PDB entry 9ASB | electron microscopy, 3.40 A resolution | chains Q and R of the 5 polymer chains in the assembly

Chain Q (and R):
Name: Isoform 1 of Extracellular calcium-sensing receptor
From: Homo sapiens
Notes: chain R of this document is another copy of the same molecule, construct and numbering; everything in this record applies to it too
UniProt: P41180 (CASR_HUMAN); the construct has insertions or renumbered stretches relative to UniProt, so the offset changes along the chain: -7 to 11 = UniProt 1-19; 20-903 = UniProt 20-903
Sequence (911 residues; each row starts with the number of its first residue; numbers below 1 keep their minus sign (Met-7 is residue -7)):
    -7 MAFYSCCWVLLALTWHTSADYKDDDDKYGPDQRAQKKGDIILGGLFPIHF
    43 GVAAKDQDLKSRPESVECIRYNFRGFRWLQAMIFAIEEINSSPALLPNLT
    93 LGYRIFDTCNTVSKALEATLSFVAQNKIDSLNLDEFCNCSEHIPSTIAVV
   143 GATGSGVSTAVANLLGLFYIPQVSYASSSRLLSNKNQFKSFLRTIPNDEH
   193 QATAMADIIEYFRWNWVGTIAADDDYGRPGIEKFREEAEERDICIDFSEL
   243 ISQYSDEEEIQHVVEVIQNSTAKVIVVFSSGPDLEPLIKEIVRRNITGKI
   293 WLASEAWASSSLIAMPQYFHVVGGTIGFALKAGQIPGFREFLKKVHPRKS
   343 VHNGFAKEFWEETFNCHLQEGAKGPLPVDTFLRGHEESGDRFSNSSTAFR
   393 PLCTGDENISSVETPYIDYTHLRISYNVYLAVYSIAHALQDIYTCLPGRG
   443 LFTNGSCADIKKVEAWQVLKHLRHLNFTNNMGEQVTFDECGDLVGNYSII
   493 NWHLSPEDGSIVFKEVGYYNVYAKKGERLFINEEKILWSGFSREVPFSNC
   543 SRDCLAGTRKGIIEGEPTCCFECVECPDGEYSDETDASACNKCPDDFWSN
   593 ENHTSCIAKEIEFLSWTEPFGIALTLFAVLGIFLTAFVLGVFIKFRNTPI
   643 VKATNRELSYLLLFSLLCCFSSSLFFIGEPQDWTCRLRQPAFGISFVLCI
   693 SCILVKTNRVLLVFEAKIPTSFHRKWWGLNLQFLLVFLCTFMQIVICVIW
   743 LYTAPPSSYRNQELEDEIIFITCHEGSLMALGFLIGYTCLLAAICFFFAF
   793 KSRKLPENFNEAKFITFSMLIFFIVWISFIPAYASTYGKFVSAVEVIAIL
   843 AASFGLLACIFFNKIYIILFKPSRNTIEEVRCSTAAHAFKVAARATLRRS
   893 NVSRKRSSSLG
Unresolved in the structure: -7 to 20, 125-132, 361-391, 709-718, 874-903 (chain R: -7 to 20, 125-131, 361-391, 868-903)
Sequence notes: insertion (12-19)
UniProt features mapped onto this chain:
  - region: Phe637 to Arg648 (Intracellular loop 1 (ICL1)), Thr699 to Asn722 (Intracellular loop 2 (ICL2)), Phe790 to Lys805 (Intracellular loop 3 (ICL3)), Ala880 to Ser900 (Interaction with RNF19A), Arg890 to Arg898 (Arginine-rich retention motif)
  - binding site (phosphate): Arg66 to Trp70, Arg415 to Ser417
  - binding site (Ca(2+)): Ile81, Ser84, Leu87, Leu88, Thr100, Thr145, Ser170, Pro188, Asp190, Glu231, Asp234, Glu297, Tyr489, Gly557
  - binding site (L-tryptophan): Ser147, Ala168, Ser170, Glu297
  - binding site (spermine): Asp238, Ser240
  - site: Cys482 (Important for ability of agonist AMG 416 to activate G-protein-coupled receptor activity)
  - modified residue: Thr888 (Phosphothreonine), Ser892 (Phosphoserine), Ser899 (Phosphoserine)
  - glycosylation (N-linked (GlcNAc...) asparagine): Asn90, Asn130, Asn261, Asn287, Asn386, Asn400, Asn446, Asn468, Asn488, Asn541, Asn594
Cystine bridges: Cys60-Cys101, Cys236-Cys561, Cys358-Cys395, Cys542-Cys562, Cys546-Cys565, Cys568-Cys582, Cys585-Cys598, Cys677-Cys765
Covalent attachments: N-acetylglucosamine (NAG) linked to Asn261, Asn287, Asn468, Asn488, Asn541
Ion coordination: Ca2+ site 1 near Thr100 (its only coordinating residue here); Ca2+ site 2: Asp234 (shared with Gly557(R) of chain R); Ca2+ site 3 near Gly557 (its only coordinating residue here)
Residues lining bound ligands:
  - 9IG (3-(2-chlorophenyl)-N-[(1R)-1-(3-methoxyphenyl)ethyl]propan-1-amine): Phe668, Gln681, Phe684, Gly685, Glu767, Leu770, Leu773, Leu776, Ile777, Thr780, Cys781, Phe814, Trp818, Phe821, Tyr825, Glu837, Ile841
  - A1AF7 ((19R,22S,25R)-22,25,26-trihydroxy-16,22-dioxo-17,21,23-trioxa-22lambda~5~-phosphahexacosan-19-yl (9Z)-octadec-9-enoate): Phe619, Lys805, Phe809, Ile813, Val817, Ile839, Ala840, Ala843, Gly847, Ala850, Cys851
  - cyclomethyltryptophan (TCR): Arg66, Trp70, Thr145, Gly146, Ser147, Ala168, Ser169, Ser170, Ser171, Ile187, Tyr218, Glu297, Ala298, Ile416

Interface between chain Q and chain R:
Pairs across the interface (121):
  Gly21(Q) with Leu123(R)
  Gln49(Q) with Tyr161(R); Arg465(R)
  Asp50(Q) with Lys462(R), hydrogen bond (backbone-side chain)
  Leu51(Q) with Phe444(R); Trp458(R); Leu461(R), hydrophobic; Lys462(R); Arg465(R)
  Lys52(Q) with Leu443(R), hydrogen bond (side chain-backbone); Phe444(R); Thr445(R), hydrogen bond (backbone-backbone); Lys462(R)
  Ser53(Q) with Thr445(R); Trp458(R)
  Arg54(Q) with Glu456(R), salt bridge; Trp458(R)
  Pro55(Q) with Tyr161(R), hydrophobic; Trp458(R)
  Val104(Q) with Asn155(R); Gln179(R)
  Ser105(Q) with Leu159(R)
  Leu108(Q) with Asn155(R)
  Glu109(Q) with Leu159(R)
  Leu112(Q) with Leu112(R), hydrophobic; Lys119(R); Leu123(R); Leu159(R), hydrophobic; Phe160(R), hydrophobic
  Ser113(Q) with Leu123(R)
  Ala116(Q) with Leu123(R), hydrophobic
  Lys119(Q) with Lys119(R); Leu123(R)
  Leu123(Q) with Glu109(R); Leu112(R), hydrophobic; Ser113(R); Lys119(R)
  Ala152(Q) with Asn155(R)
  Asn155(Q) with Val104(R); Leu108(R)
  Leu159(Q) with Ser105(R); Leu108(R), hydrophobic; Leu112(R), hydrophobic
  Phe160(Q) with Leu112(R), hydrophobic
  Tyr161(Q) with Gln49(R); Leu51(R), hydrophobic; Pro55(R), hydrophobic
  Arg172(Q) with Asp215(R), salt bridge; Arg220(R); Leu242(R)
  Leu173(Q) with Arg220(R)
  Asn178(Q) with Tyr246(R)
  Gln179(Q) with Val104(R)
  Asp215(Q) with Arg172(R), salt bridge
  Arg220(Q) with Arg172(R); Leu173(R)
  Glu224(Q) with Glu224(R)
  Arg227(Q) with Arg227(R); Glu231(R), salt bridge
  Glu231(Q) with Arg227(R), salt bridge
  Asp234(Q) with Gly557(R)
  Leu242(Q) with Arg172(R)
  Tyr246(Q) with Asn178(R)
  Phe444(Q) with Leu51(R); Lys52(R)
  Thr445(Q) with Lys52(R), hydrogen bond (backbone-backbone)
  Glu456(Q) with Arg54(R), salt bridge
  Trp458(Q) with Leu51(R); Ser53(R); Arg54(R); Pro55(R)
  Leu461(Q) with Leu51(R), hydrophobic
  Lys462(Q) with Asp50(R), hydrogen bond (side chain-backbone); Leu51(R)
  Arg465(Q) with Gln49(R), hydrogen bond (side chain-backbone); Leu51(R)
  Arg551(Q) with Arg551(R)
  Lys552(Q) with Ile554(R); Glu556(R), salt bridge
  Gly553(Q) with Ile554(R)
  Ile554(Q) with Lys552(R); Ile554(R), hydrophobic; Ser580(R), hydrogen bond (backbone-side chain)
  Glu556(Q) with Lys552(R), salt bridge
  Gly557(Q) with Asp234(R)
  Glu558(Q) with Thr560(R)
  Pro559(Q) with Thr560(R)
  Thr560(Q) with Glu558(R); Pro559(R); Thr560(R)
  Pro569(Q) with Pro569(R), hydrophobic
  Asp578(Q) with Glu556(R)
  Ser580(Q) with Ile554(R), hydrogen bond (side chain-backbone); Glu556(R), hydrogen bond (backbone-side chain)
  Phe809(Q) with Phe809(R), hydrophobic
  Leu812(Q) with Phe809(R), hydrophobic
  Ile816(Q) with Ile813(R), hydrophobic; Ile816(R), hydrophobic
  Val817(Q) with Ile816(R), hydrophobic
  Ser820(Q) with Ile816(R); Val817(R); Ser820(R)
  Pro823(Q) with Phe821(R), hydrophobic
  Ala824(Q) with Ser820(R); Phe821(R)
  Ser827(Q) with Ala824(R); Thr828(R), hydrogen bond (backbone-side chain); Val836(R)
  Thr828(Q) with Pro823(R); Ala824(R); Ser827(R)
  Tyr829(Q) with Ser827(R), hydrogen bond (backbone-side chain); Thr828(R); Phe832(R)
  Phe832(Q) with Pro823(R); Ala826(R); Ser827(R)
  Ala835(Q) with Pro823(R), hydrophobic
  Val836(Q) with Ser820(R); Pro823(R), hydrophobic
  Ile839(Q) with Ile819(R), hydrophobic
Also at the interface, not in a pair above, chain Q (74 interface residues in all): Leu156, Asp217, Leu443, Phe563, Ala579, Phe612, Ile813
Also at the interface, not in a pair above, chain R (73 interface residues in all): Gly21, Ala152, Leu156, Asp217, Gly553, Phe563, Lys805, Leu812, Ile822, Ile839

In short:
Chain Q and chain R form an interface of 74 and 73 residues respectively, with 11 hydrogen bonds and 8 salt
bridges. Polar contacts include Arg54(Q)-Glu456(R), Arg172(Q)-Asp215(R) and Arg227(Q)-Glu231(R). Ligands of
chain Q: cyclomethyltryptophan, compound 9IG and compound A1AF7.
Both chains are Isoform 1 of Extracellular calcium-sensing receptor (Homo sapiens). Entry 9ASB (Structure of
human calcium-sensing receptor in complex with chimeric Gq (miniGisq) protein in nanodiscs) was determined by
electron microscopy, deposited together with 9AVG, 9AVL, 9AXF and 9AYF.
